PDB entry 4WIZ | X-ray diffraction, 3.60 A resolution | chains BH and Ad of the 90 polymer chains in the assembly

# Chain BH (and Ad)
Molecule: Coat protein
Organism: Epinephelus coioides nervous necrosis virus
Notes: chain Ad of this document is another copy of the same molecule, construct and numbering; everything in this record applies to it too
UniProtKB: Q8JNX5 (Q8JNX5_9VIRU); residues 1-338 here = UniProt positions 1-338
Chain sequence (338 residues; row label = number of the first residue in the row):
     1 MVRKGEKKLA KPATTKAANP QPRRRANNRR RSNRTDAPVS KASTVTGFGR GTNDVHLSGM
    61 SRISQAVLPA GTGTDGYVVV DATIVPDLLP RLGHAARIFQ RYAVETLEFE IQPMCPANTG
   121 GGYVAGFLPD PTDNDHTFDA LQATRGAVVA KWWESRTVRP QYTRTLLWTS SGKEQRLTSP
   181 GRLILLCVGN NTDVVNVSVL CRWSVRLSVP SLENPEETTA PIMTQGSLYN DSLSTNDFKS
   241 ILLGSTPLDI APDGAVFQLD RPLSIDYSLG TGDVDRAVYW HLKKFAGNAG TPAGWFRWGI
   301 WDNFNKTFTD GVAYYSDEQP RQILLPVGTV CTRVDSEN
Unresolved in the structure: 1-51, 338 (chain Ad: 1-50, 338)
Sequence notes: engineered mutation N214 (Thr in Q8JNX5)
Metal / ion sites: Ca2+ site 1: D130, D133 (shared with 3 residues of chain CH); Ca2+ site 2: S170, E213 (shared with 2 residues of chain AH)

# Interface between chain BH and chain Ad
Pairs across the interface (24; chain BH residue first):
  V55(BH) - V55(Ad)  hydrophobic
  V55(BH) - H56(Ad)
  V55(BH) - L57(Ad)  hydrophobic
  H56(BH) - G51(Ad)
  H56(BH) - V55(Ad)
  L57(BH) - G51(Ad)
  L57(BH) - I98(Ad)  hydrophobic
  L57(BH) - F99(Ad)  hydrophobic
  S58(BH) - G51(Ad)  hydrogen bond (side chain-backbone)
  S58(BH) - T52(Ad)  hydrogen bond (side chain-backbone)
  R91(BH) - I98(Ad)  hydrogen bond (side chain-backbone)
  R91(BH) - F99(Ad)
  R91(BH) - P210(Ad)
  R91(BH) - S211(Ad)  hydrogen bond (side chain-backbone)
  H94(BH) - H94(Ad)
  H94(BH) - R97(Ad)
  A95(BH) - I98(Ad)
  R97(BH) - H94(Ad)
  I98(BH) - R91(Ad)  hydrogen bond (backbone-side chain)
  I98(BH) - H94(Ad)
  F99(BH) - L57(Ad)  hydrophobic
  F99(BH) - R91(Ad)
  P210(BH) - R91(Ad)
  S211(BH) - R91(Ad)
Other interface residues (no listed pair), chain BH (14 interface residues in all): P90, L212
Other interface residues (no listed pair), chain Ad (14 interface residues in all): A95, L212

# In short
Chain BH and chain Ad each contribute 14 residues to their interface; the contacts include 5 hydrogen bonds.
Polar contacts include S58(BH)-G51(Ad), S58(BH)-T52(Ad) and R91(BH)-I98(Ad). D130(BH) and D133(BH) coordinate
Ca2+ site 1. S170(BH) and E213(BH) coordinate Ca2+ site 2.
Chain BH and chain Ad are both Coat protein (Epinephelus coioides nervous necrosis virus); the structure,
Crystal structure of Grouper nervous necrosis virus-like particle at 3.6A, was determined by X-ray diffraction
together with 4RFT and 4RFU from the same study.
